5I57 - chains A and B; structure by X-ray diffraction, 1.70 A resolution.

# Chain A
Molecule: Glutamate receptor ionotropic, NMDA 1
From: Rattus norvegicus
Notes: fragment: 684-821
Reference sequence: P35439 (NMDZ1_RAT), isoform P35439-6; the construct has insertions or renumbered stretches relative to UniProt, so the offset changes along the chain: 2-152 = UniProt 415-565; 155-292 = UniProt 684-821
Chain sequence (292 residues; numbered 1 to 292; the number before each row is that of its first residue):
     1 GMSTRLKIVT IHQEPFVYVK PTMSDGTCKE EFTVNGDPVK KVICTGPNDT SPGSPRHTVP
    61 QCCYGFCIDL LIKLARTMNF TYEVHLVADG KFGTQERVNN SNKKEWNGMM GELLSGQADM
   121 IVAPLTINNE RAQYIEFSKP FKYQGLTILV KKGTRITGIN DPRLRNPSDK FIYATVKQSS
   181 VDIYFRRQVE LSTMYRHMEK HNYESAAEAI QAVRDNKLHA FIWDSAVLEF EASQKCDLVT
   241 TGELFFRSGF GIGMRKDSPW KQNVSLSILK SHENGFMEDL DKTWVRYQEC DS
Disordered / not traced: 1-2, 49-50, 99-100, 288-292
Differences from the reference sequence: expression tag (1); linker (153-154)
Disulfides: Cys28-Cys62, Cys44-Cys63
Ligand contacts: glycine (GLY): Phe92, Pro124, Leu125, Thr126, Arg131, Ser179, Ser180, Trp223, Asp224, Phe250

# Chain B
Molecule: Glutamate receptor ionotropic, NMDA 2A
From: Rattus norvegicus
Notes: fragment: 661-800
Reference sequence: Q00959 (NMDE1_RAT); the construct has insertions or renumbered stretches relative to UniProt, so the offset changes along the chain: 5-142 = UniProt 402-539; 145-284 = UniProt 661-800
Chain sequence (281 residues; each row starts with the number of its first residue):
     4 SDDNHLSIVT LEEAPFVIVE DIDPLTETCV RNTVPCRKFV KINNSTNEGM NVKKCCKGFC
    64 IDILKKLSRT VKFTYDLYLV TNGKHGKKVN NVWNGMIGEV VYQRAVMAVG SLTINEERSE
   124 VVDFSVPFVE TGISVMVSRG TQVTGLSDKK FQRPHDYSPP FRFGTVPNGS TERNIRNNYP
   184 YMHQYMTRFN QRGVEDALVS LKTGKLDAFI YDAAVLNYKA GRDEGCKLVT IGSGYIFATT
   244 GYGIALQKGS PWKRQIDLAL LQFVGDGEME ELETLWLTGI C
Disordered / not traced: 4-6, 28
Differences from the reference sequence: expression tag (4); linker (143-144)
Disulfides: Cys32-Cys58, Cys39-Cys59, Cys229-Cys284
Ligand contacts: glutamic acid (GLU): His88, Ser114, Leu115, Thr116, Arg121, Gly172, Ser173, Thr174, Tyr214, Asp215, Tyr245

# Chain A / chain B interface
Contacting residue pairs - 42 pairs, chain A then chain B:
  Asn128(A) with Leu264(B)
  Asn129(A) with Leu261(B), hydrogen bond (side chain-backbone); Leu264(B); Gln265(B)
  Ala132(A) with Arg257(B), hydrogen bond (backbone-side chain); Leu261(B), hydrophobic; Leu264(B), hydrophobic
  Gln133(A) with Arg257(B), hydrogen bond (backbone-side chain); Leu261(B)
  Lys139(A) with Ile117(B); Phe127(B), hydrogen bond (side chain-backbone); Ser128(B), hydrogen bond (side chain-backbone)
  Pro140(A) with Pro130(B), hydrophobic
  Tyr143(A) with Pro130(B); Glu133(B); Thr242(B); Thr243(B); Gly244(B)
  Tyr184(A) with Gly268(B)
  Arg187(A) with Gly268(B), hydrogen bond (side chain-backbone)
  Gln188(A) with Gly268(B), hydrogen bond (side chain-backbone); Asp269(B); Gly270(B)
  Phe246(A) with Val267(B)
  Arg247(A) with Glu133(B)
  Lys256(A) with Arg257(B)
  Leu266(A) with Glu119(B); Ser122(B)
  Leu269(A) with Ile117(B), hydrophobic; Asn118(B); Ser122(B)
  Lys270(A) with Glu119(B)
  His272(A) with Ala241(B); Thr242(B), hydrogen bond
  Glu273(A) with Asn118(B); Glu119(B), hydrogen bond (side chain-backbone); Asn177(B), hydrogen bond (backbone-side chain); Asn181(B), hydrogen bond (backbone-side chain); Phe240(B)
  Asn274(A) with Asn181(B)
  Glu278(A) with Tyr238(B), hydrogen bond; Phe240(B)
Also at the interface, not in a pair above, chain A (25 interface residues in all): Ile127, Gln144, Glu190, Gln262, Gly275
Also at the interface, not in a pair above, chain B (27 interface residues in all): Glu123, Asp126, Ile239

# In short
Chain A and chain B form an interface of 25 and 27 residues respectively; the contacts include 12 hydrogen
bonds. Polar pairs include Asn129(A)-Leu261(B), Ala132(A)-Arg257(B) and Gln133(A)-Arg257(B). Bound to chain A:
glycine. Ligands of chain B: glutamic acid.
Chain A is Glutamate receptor ionotropic, NMDA 1 and chain B is Glutamate receptor ionotropic, NMDA 2A, both
from Rattus norvegicus; the structure, Glutamate- and glycine-bound GluN1/GluN2A agonist binding domains, was
determined by X-ray diffraction (same publication as 5I58, 5I59, 5JTY and 5I56).
